7VOY - chains A and B of the 37 polymer chains in the assembly; structure by electron microscopy, 4.20 A resolution (low resolution: residue-level contacts below are approximate; hydrogen-bond / salt-bridge calls are withheld).

[Chain A]
Protein: Light-harvesting protein B-875 alpha chain
Organism: Cereibacter sphaeroides 2.4.1
UniProtKB: Q3J1A4 (LHA1_RHOS4); residues 1-58 here = UniProt positions 1-58
Chain sequence (58 residues; row label = number of the first residue in the row):
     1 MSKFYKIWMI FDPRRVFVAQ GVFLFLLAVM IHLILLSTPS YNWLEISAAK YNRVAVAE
Disordered / not traced: 55-58
Curated features (UniProtKB/Swiss-Prot):
  - binding site (a bacteriochlorophyll): His32
Ligand contacts:
  - bacteriochlorophyll a (BCL), molecule 1: Leu24, Ala28, His32, Trp43
  - bacteriochlorophyll a (BCL), molecule 2: Leu24, Leu27, Ala28, Ile31, His32, Leu35, Tyr41

[Chain B]
Protein: Light-harvesting protein B-875 beta chain
Organism: Cereibacter sphaeroides 2.4.1
UniProtKB: Q3J1A3 (LHB1_RHOS4); residue numbers follow UniProt; this construct covers 1-49
Chain sequence (49 residues; each row starts with the number of its first residue):
     1 MADKSDLGYT GLTDEQAQEL HSVYMSGLWL FSAVAIVAHL AVYIWRPWF
Disordered / not traced: 1-4
Curated features (UniProtKB/Swiss-Prot):
  - binding site (a bacteriochlorophyll): His21, His39
Ligand contacts:
  - bacteriochlorophyll a (BCL), molecule 1: Phe31, Val34, Ala35, Ala38, His39, Val42, Trp45
  - bacteriochlorophyll a (BCL), molecule 2: Phe31, Ala35, His39, Val42, Trp48, Phe49

[Chain A / chain B interface]
Pairs across the interface - 27 pairs, chain A then chain B:
  Phe4(A) - His21(B)
  Tyr5(A) - Ala17(B)
  Tyr5(A) - Gln18(B)
  Tyr5(A) - His21(B)
  Trp8(A) - Thr10(B)
  Trp8(A) - Leu12(B)
  Trp8(A) - Leu20(B)
  Trp8(A) - His21(B)
  Trp8(A) - Tyr24(B)
  Met9(A) - Asp6(B)
  Met9(A) - Leu7(B)
  Met9(A) - Gly8(B)
  Met9(A) - Thr10(B)
  Met9(A) - Leu12(B)
  Met9(A) - Thr13(B)
  Met9(A) - Asp14(B)
  Phe11(A) - Thr10(B)
  Asp12(A) - Thr10(B)
  Pro13(A) - Leu20(B)
  Phe17(A) - Leu20(B)
  Phe17(A) - Tyr24(B)
  Gln20(A) - Tyr24(B)
  Ser40(A) - Arg46(B)
  Tyr41(A) - Val42(B)
  Tyr41(A) - Arg46(B)
  Ile46(A) - Trp45(B)
  Ile46(A) - Arg46(B)
Interface residues without a listed pair, chain A (15 interface residues in all): Ile10, Leu24, Trp43
Interface residues without a listed pair, chain B (18 interface residues in all): Tyr9, Phe31, Trp48

[Overview]
15 residues of chain A and 18 residues of chain B are in contact. Bacteriochlorophyll a is bound between chain
A and chain B. Curated annotation (UniProt) lists bacteriochlorophyll-binding residue His32(A) on chain A;
bacteriochlorophyll-binding residues His21(B) and His39(B) on chain B.
Here chain A is Light-harvesting protein B-875 alpha chain and chain B is Light-harvesting protein B-875 beta
chain, both from Cereibacter sphaeroides 2.4.1. Entry 7VOY (Rba sphaeroides PufX-KO RC-LH1) was determined by
electron microscopy together with 7VA9, 7VB9, 7VNM, 7VOR and 7VOT from the same study.
